Entry 8DIN (X-ray diffraction, 2.50 A resolution); this record covers chains B and A of the 3 polymer chains in the assembly.

Chain B (and A):
Protein: Ig gamma-1 Fc chain
From: Homo sapiens
Notes: fragment: CH2 and CH3 regions, residues 112-330; chain A of this document is another copy of the same molecule, construct and numbering; everything in this record applies to it too
UniProt: P01857 (IGHG1_HUMAN); residues 229-447 here correspond to UniProt positions 112-330 (UniProt number = residue number - 117)
Amino-acid sequence (219 residues; each row starts with the number of its first residue):
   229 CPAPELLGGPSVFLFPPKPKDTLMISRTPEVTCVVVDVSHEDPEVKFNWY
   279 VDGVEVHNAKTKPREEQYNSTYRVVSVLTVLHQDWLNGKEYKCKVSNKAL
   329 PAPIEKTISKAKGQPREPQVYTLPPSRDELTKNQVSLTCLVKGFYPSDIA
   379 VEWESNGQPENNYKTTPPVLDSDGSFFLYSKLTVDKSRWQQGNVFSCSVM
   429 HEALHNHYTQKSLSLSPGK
Disordered / not traced: 229-230, 446-447 (chain A: 229-231, 446-447)
UniProt features mapped onto this chain:
  - glycosylation: Asn297 (N-linked (GlcNAc...) (complex) asparagine)
Cystine bridges: Cys261-Cys321, Cys367-Cys425
Covalently attached groups: glycan linked to Asn297

Chain B / chain A interface:
Residue-residue contacts - 51 pairs, chain B then chain A:
  Leu234(B) with Leu235(A), hydrophobic
  Gln347(B) with Lys360(A)
  Tyr349(B) with Ser354(A); Asp356(A); Glu357(A); Lys360(A)
  Thr350(B) with Ser354(A)
  Leu351(B) with Pro352(A); Ser354(A); Thr366(A)
  Pro352(B) with Leu351(A)
  Ser354(B) with Tyr349(A); Thr350(A); Leu351(A)
  Asp356(B) with Tyr349(A)
  Glu357(B) with Tyr349(A); Lys370(A)
  Lys360(B) with Gln347(A)
  Ser364(B) with Leu368(A); Lys370(A)
  Thr366(B) with Leu351(A); Tyr407(A), hydrogen bond
  Leu368(B) with Ser364(A); Lys409(A)
  Lys370(B) with Glu357(A), salt bridge; Ser364(A)
  Lys392(B) with Leu398(A); Asp399(A); Phe405(A)
  Thr394(B) with Thr394(A); Val397(A); Phe405(A)
  Pro395(B) with Val397(A)
  Val397(B) with Thr394(A); Pro395(A)
  Leu398(B) with Lys392(A)
  Asp399(B) with Lys392(A); Lys409(A), salt bridge
  Ser400(B) with Asn390(A), hydrogen bond; Lys392(A)
  Phe405(B) with Lys392(A); Thr394(A); Lys409(A)
  Tyr407(B) with Thr366(A), hydrogen bond; Tyr407(A), hydrophobic; Lys409(A)
  Lys409(B) with Leu368(A); Asp399(A), salt bridge; Phe405(A); Tyr407(A)
  Lys439(B) with Asp356(A), salt bridge
Interface residues without a listed pair, chain B (29 interface residues in all): Pro353, Asn390, Thr393, Ser408
Interface residues without a listed pair, chain A (28 interface residues in all): Pro353, Thr393, Ser400, Ser408

In short:
The interface between chain B and chain A involves 29 residues on one side and 28 on the other; the contacts
include 3 hydrogen bonds and 4 salt bridges. Polar contacts include Lys370(B)-Glu357(A), Asp399(B)-Lys409(A)
and Lys439(B)-Asp356(A).
Both chains are Ig gamma-1 Fc chain (Homo sapiens). Entry 8DIN (The complex structure between human IgG1 Fc
and its high affinity receptor FcgRI H174R variant) was determined by X-ray diffraction, deposited together
with 8DIR and 8DJ7.
